Entry 2VIW (X-ray diffraction, 2.05 A resolution); this record covers chain A.

== Chain A ==
Protein: Urokinase-type plasminogen activator chain B
From: Homo sapiens
Notes: EC 3.4.21.73; fragment: catalytic domain, residues 179-431
Reference sequence: P00749 (UROK_HUMAN); the construct lacks a stretch of the UniProt sequence and is renumbered around it, so the offset changes along the chain: 16-37 = UniProt 179-200; 38-60 = UniProt 205-227; 63-97 = UniProt 234-268; 98-110 = UniProt 271-283; 5 more segments
Chain sequence (253 residues; numbered 16 to 250 plus 19 insertion-coded residues; 1 number in that range is skipped by the numbering (no residue carries it; nothing is unmodelled there); the number before each row is that of its first residue; a row labelled like 37A-37D holds insertion residues (37A, then the next letters in order)):
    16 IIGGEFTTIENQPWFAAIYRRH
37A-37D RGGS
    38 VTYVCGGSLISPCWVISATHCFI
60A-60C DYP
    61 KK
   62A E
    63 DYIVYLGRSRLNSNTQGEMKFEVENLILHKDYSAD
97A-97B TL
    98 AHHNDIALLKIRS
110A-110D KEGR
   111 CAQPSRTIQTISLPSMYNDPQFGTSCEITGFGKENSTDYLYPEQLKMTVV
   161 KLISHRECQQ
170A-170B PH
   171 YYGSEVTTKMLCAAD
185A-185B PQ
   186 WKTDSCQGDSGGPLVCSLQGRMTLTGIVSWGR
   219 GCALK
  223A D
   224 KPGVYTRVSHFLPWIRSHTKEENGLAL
Disordered / not traced: 246-250
Disulfide bonds: Cys-42/Cys-58, Cys-50/Cys-111, Cys-136/Cys-201, Cys-168/Cys-182, Cys-191/Cys-220
Differences from the reference sequence: engineered mutation Ile-47 (Met214 in P00749), Ser-122 (Cys299 in P00749)
Ligand contacts: D56 (4-(2-aminoethoxy)-N-(3-chloro-2-ethoxy-5-piperidin-1-ylphenyl)-3,5-dimethylbenzamide): Val-41, Cys-42, His-57, Cys-58, Tyr-94, Leu-97B, His-99, Asp-189, Ser-190, Cys-191, Gln-192, Ser-195, Val-213, Ser-214, Trp-215, Gly-216, Gly-219, Cys-220, Gly-226
UniProt features mapped onto this chain:
  - active site (Charge relay system): His-57, Asp-102, Ser-195
  - modified residue: Ser-146 (Phosphoserine)
  - glycosylation: Asn-145 (N-linked (GlcNAc...) asparagine)

== In short ==
Bound to chain A: compound D56. UniProt lists 3 active-site residues.
Chain A is Urokinase-type plasminogen activator chain B (Homo sapiens); the structure, Fragment-Based
Discovery of Mexiletine Derivatives as Orally Bioavailable Inhibitors of Urokinase-Type Plasminogen Activator,
was determined by X-ray diffraction together with 2VIN, 2VIO, 2VIP, 2VIQ and 2VIV from the same study.
